Entry 8S5K (electron microscopy, 3.80 A resolution); this record covers chains F and G of the 8 polymer chains in the assembly.

== Chain F (and G) ==
Protein: Cystathionine beta-synthase
From: Homo sapiens
Notes: EC 4.2.1.22; chain G of this document is another copy of the same molecule, construct and numbering; everything in this record applies to it too
UniProt: P35520 (CBS_HUMAN); numbering as in UniProt (aligned over 1-551)
Chain sequence (552 residues; each row starts with the number of its first residue; numbering starts at 0):
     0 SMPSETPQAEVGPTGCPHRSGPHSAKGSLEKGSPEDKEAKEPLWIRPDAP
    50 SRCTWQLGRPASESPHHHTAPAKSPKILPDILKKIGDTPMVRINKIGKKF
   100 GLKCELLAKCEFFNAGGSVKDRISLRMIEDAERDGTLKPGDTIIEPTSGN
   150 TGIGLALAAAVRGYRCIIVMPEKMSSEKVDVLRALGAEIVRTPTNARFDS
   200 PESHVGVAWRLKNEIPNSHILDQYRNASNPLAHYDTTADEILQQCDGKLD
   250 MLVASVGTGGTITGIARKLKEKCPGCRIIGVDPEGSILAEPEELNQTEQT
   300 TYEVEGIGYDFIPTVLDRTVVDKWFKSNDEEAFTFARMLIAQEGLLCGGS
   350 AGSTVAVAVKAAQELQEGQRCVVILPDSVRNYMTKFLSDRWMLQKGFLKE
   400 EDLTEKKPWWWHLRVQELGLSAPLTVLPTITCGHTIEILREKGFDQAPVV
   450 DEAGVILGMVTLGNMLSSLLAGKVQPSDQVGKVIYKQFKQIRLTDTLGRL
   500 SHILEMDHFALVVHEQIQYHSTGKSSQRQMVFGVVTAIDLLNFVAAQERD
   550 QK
Not modelled in the structure: 0-41, 549-551
Modified positions: Lys119 ((2S)-2-amino-6-[[3-hydroxy-2-methyl-5-(phosphonooxymethyl)pyridin-4-yl]methylideneamino]hexanoic acid; LLP)
Differences from the reference sequence: expression tag (0)
Residues lining bound ligands: heme (HEM): Pro49, Ser50, Arg51, Cys52, Thr53, Trp54, Arg58, Pro59, Ala60, Glu62, Ser63, Pro64, His65, His67, Arg224, Ala226, Pro229, Leu230, Tyr233, Gly263, Arg266, Thr313, Val314
Curated features (UniProtKB/Swiss-Prot):
  - binding site (heme): Cys52, His65
  - binding site (pyridoxal 5'-phosphate): Asn149, Gly256 to Thr260, Ser349
  - modified residue: Ser27 (Phosphoserine), Lys119 (N6-(pyridoxal phosphate)lysine), Ser199 (Phosphoserine)
  - cross-link: Lys211 (Glycyl lysine isopeptide (Lys-Gly) (interchain with G-Cter in SUMO))
  - natural variant: Arg18 (R18C: Results in 1/3 to 2/3 the enzyme activity of the wild-type), Pro49 (P49L: In CBSD), Arg58 (R58W: In CBSD), His65 (H65R: In CBSD), Pro78 (P78R: In CBSD), Gly85 (G85R: In CBSD), Thr87 (T87N: In CBSD), Pro88 (P88S: In CBSD), Leu101 (L101P: In CBSD), Lys102 (K102N: In CBSD; K102Q), Cys109 (C109R: In CBSD), Ala114 (A114V: In CBSD), 81 further natural variant entries in UniProt
  - mutagenesis: Cys272 (C272A: Reduced heme content and cystathionine beta-synthase activity), Cys275 (C275S: Reduced heme content and cystathionine beta-synthase activity)

== How chain F and chain G interact ==
Pairs across the interface (68):
  Gln415(F) - Arg413(G)
  Gln415(F) - Gln415(G)  hydrogen bond (backbone-side chain)
  Gln415(F) - Glu416(G)
  Gln415(F) - Leu417(G)  hydrogen bond (side chain-backbone)
  Gln415(F) - Leu419(G)
  Glu416(F) - Arg413(G)  hydrogen bond (backbone-side chain)
  Glu416(F) - Glu416(G)
  Leu417(F) - Arg413(G)
  Leu417(F) - Gln415(G)  hydrogen bond (backbone-side chain)
  Leu419(F) - Gln415(G)
  Ala421(F) - His513(G)
  Ala421(F) - Gln515(G)  hydrogen bond (backbone-side chain)
  Pro422(F) - Glu514(G)
  Pro422(F) - Gln515(G)
  Pro422(F) - Ile516(G)  hydrogen bond (backbone-backbone)
  Leu423(F) - Ile516(G)
  Thr424(F) - Ile516(G)  hydrogen bond (backbone-backbone)
  Thr424(F) - Gln517(G)
  Thr424(F) - Tyr518(G)  hydrogen bond (backbone-backbone)
  Val425(F) - Tyr518(G)
  Leu426(F) - Gln517(G)
  Leu426(F) - Tyr518(G)  hydrogen bond (backbone-backbone)
  Leu426(F) - His519(G)
  Ile429(F) - His519(G)
  His433(F) - Ser520(G)  hydrogen bond (side chain-backbone)
  His433(F) - Thr521(G)  hydrogen bond (backbone-side chain)
  Glu436(F) - Thr521(G)
  Ile437(F) - Tyr518(G)  hydrophobic
  Ile437(F) - Thr521(G)
  Lys441(F) - Tyr518(G)  hydrogen bond
  Val449(F) - Gln517(G)  hydrogen bond (backbone-side chain)
  Asp450(F) - Gln517(G)  hydrogen bond (backbone-side chain)
  Glu451(F) - Gln517(G)
  Glu451(F) - Arg527(G)  salt bridge
  Leu492(F) - Phe531(G)  hydrophobic
  His513(F) - Ala421(G)
  His513(F) - Val530(G)
  His513(F) - Phe531(G)
  Glu514(F) - Pro422(G)
  Gln515(F) - Ala421(G)  hydrogen bond (side chain-backbone)
  Gln515(F) - Pro422(G)
  Gln515(F) - Met529(G)
  Gln515(F) - Val530(G)  hydrogen bond (side chain-backbone)
  Ile516(F) - Pro422(G)  hydrogen bond (backbone-backbone)
  Ile516(F) - Leu423(G)
  Ile516(F) - Thr424(G)  hydrogen bond (backbone-backbone)
  Gln517(F) - Thr424(G)
  Gln517(F) - Val449(G)
  Gln517(F) - Asp450(G)
  Tyr518(F) - Thr424(G)  hydrogen bond (backbone-backbone)
  Tyr518(F) - Val425(G)
  Tyr518(F) - Leu426(G)  hydrogen bond (backbone-backbone)
  Tyr518(F) - Ile437(G)  hydrophobic
  Tyr518(F) - Lys441(G)  hydrogen bond
  His519(F) - Leu426(G)
  His519(F) - Ile429(G)
  His519(F) - Glu451(G)  salt bridge
  Ser520(F) - Ile429(G)
  Ser520(F) - His433(G)  hydrogen bond (backbone-side chain)
  Thr521(F) - Ile429(G)
  Thr521(F) - His433(G)
  Thr521(F) - Glu436(G)  hydrogen bond
  Thr521(F) - Ile437(G)
  Met529(F) - Gln515(G)
  Met529(F) - Met529(G)  hydrophobic
  Val530(F) - Gln515(G)  hydrogen bond (backbone-side chain)
  Phe531(F) - His513(G)
  Phe531(F) - Phe531(G)  hydrophobic
Interface residues without a listed pair, chain F (33 interface residues in all): Gly418, Thr428
Interface residues without a listed pair, chain G (34 interface residues in all): Thr428, Pro447

== Summary ==
Chain F and chain G form an interface of 33 and 34 residues respectively, with 24 hydrogen bonds and 2 salt
bridges. Among the polar pairs are Glu451(F)-Arg527(G), His519(F)-Glu451(G) and Gln415(F)-Gln415(G). Bound to
chain F: heme.
Both chains are Cystathionine beta-synthase (Homo sapiens). Entry 8S5K (Full-length human cystathionine
beta-synthase, basal state, single particle reconstruction) was determined by electron microscopy, deposited
together with 8S5H, 8S5I, 8S5J, 8S5L and 8S5M.
